6RZB - chains A and C of the 3 polymer chains in the assembly; structure by electron microscopy, 4.10 A resolution (low resolution: residue-level contacts below are approximate; hydrogen-bond / salt-bridge calls are withheld).

Chain A:
Protein: Tubulin alpha-1B chain
Organism: Sus scrofa
Reference sequence: Q2XVP4 (TBA1B_PIG); residue numbers follow UniProt; this construct covers 1-437
Amino-acid sequence (437 residues; numbered 1 to 437; the number before each row is that of its first residue):
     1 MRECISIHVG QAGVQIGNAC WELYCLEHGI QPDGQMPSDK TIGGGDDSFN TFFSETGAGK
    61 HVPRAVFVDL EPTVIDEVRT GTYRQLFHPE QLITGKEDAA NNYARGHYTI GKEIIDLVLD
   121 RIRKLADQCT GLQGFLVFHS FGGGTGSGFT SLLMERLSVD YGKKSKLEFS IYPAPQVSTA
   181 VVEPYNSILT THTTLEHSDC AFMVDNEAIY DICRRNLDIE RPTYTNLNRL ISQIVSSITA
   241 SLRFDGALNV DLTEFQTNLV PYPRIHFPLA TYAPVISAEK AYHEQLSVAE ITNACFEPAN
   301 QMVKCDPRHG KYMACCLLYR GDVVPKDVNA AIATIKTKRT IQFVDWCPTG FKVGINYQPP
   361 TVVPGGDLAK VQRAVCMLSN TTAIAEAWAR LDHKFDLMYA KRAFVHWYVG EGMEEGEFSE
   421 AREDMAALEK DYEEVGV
Not modelled in the structure: 37-47
Sequence notes: conflict Thr-340 (Ser in Q2XVP4)
Metal / ion sites: Mg2+: Glu-71 (together with GTP)
Small-molecule neighbours: GTP (guanosine-5'-triphosphate): Gly-10, Gln-11, Ala-12, Gln-15, Ile-16, Asp-69, Glu-71, Asp-98, Ala-99, Ala-100, Asn-101, Ser-140, Gly-142, Gly-143, Gly-144, Thr-145, Gly-146, Ile-171, Thr-179, Glu-183, Asn-206, Tyr-224, Leu-227, Asn-228, Ile-231
UniProt features mapped onto this chain:
  - motif: Met-1 to Cys-4 (MREC motif)
  - active site: Glu-254
  - binding site (GTP): Gly-10, Gln-11, Ala-12, Gln-15, Glu-71, Ala-99, Ser-140, Gly-143, Gly-144, Thr-145, Gly-146, Thr-179, Glu-183, Asn-206, Tyr-224, Asn-228, Leu-252
  - binding site (Mg(2+)): Glu-71
  - modified residue: Lys-40 (N6,N6,N6-trimethyllysine), Ser-48 (Phosphoserine), Ser-232 (Phosphoserine), Tyr-282 (3'-nitrotyrosine), Arg-339 (Omega-N-methylarginine)
  - cross-link (Glycyl lysine isopeptide (Lys-Gly)): Lys-326 (interchain with G-Cter in ubiquitin), Lys-370 (interchain with G-Cter in ubiquitin)

Chain C:
Protein: MKIAA0325 protein
Organism: Mus musculus
Reference sequence: Q80U36 (Q80U36_MOUSE); residues 3270-3418 here correspond to UniProt positions 625-773 (UniProt number = residue number - 2645)
Amino-acid sequence (149 residues; row label = number of the first residue in the row):
  3270 ADKQMSVKED LDKVEPAVIE AQNAVKSIKK QHLVEVRSMA NPPAAVKLAL ESIALLLGES
  3330 TTDWKQIRSI IMRENFIPTI VNFSAEEISD AIREKMKKNY MSNPSYNYEI VNRASLAAGP
  3390 MVKWAIAQLN YADMLKRVEP LRNELQKLE
Sequence notes: engineered mutation Ala-3323 (Cys678 in Q80U36), Ala-3387 (Cys742 in Q80U36)

Chain A / chain C interface:
Residue-residue contacts (20; chain A residue first):
  His-406(A) / Glu-3304(C)
  Val-409(A) / Met-3308(C)
  Val-409(A) / Pro-3312(C)
  Val-409(A) / Ser-3384(C)
  Gly-410(A) / Met-3308(C)
  Gly-410(A) / Ala-3309(C)
  Gly-410(A) / Asn-3310(C)
  Gly-410(A) / Pro-3311(C)
  Glu-411(A) / Asn-3310(C)
  Gly-412(A) / Asn-3310(C)
  Met-413(A) / Pro-3312(C)
  Met-413(A) / Ala-3383(C)
  Glu-414(A) / Arg-3382(C)
  Glu-414(A) / Ala-3383(C)
  Glu-415(A) / Arg-3382(C)
  Glu-415(A) / Ala-3383(C)
  Glu-415(A) / Ser-3384(C)
  Glu-415(A) / Leu-3385(C)
  Gly-416(A) / Arg-3382(C)
  Glu-420(A) / Arg-3382(C)
Also at the interface, not in a pair above, chain A (12 interface residues in all): Thr-109, Arg-402
Also at the interface, not in a pair above, chain C (13 interface residues in all): Ser-3307, Ile-3379, Ala-3386

In short:
Chain A and chain C form an interface of 12 and 13 residues respectively. Ligands of chain A: GTP. UniProt
lists active-site residue Glu-254(A), 17 GTP-binding residues and Mg2+-binding residue Glu-71(A) on chain A.
Here chain A is Tubulin alpha-1B chain (Sus scrofa) and chain C is MKIAA0325 protein (Mus musculus). Entry
6RZB (Cryo-EM structure of mouse cytoplasmic dynein-1 microtubule binding domain bound to microtubules) was
determined by electron microscopy, deposited together with 6RZA.
